PDB entry 7W6M | electron microscopy, 4.70 A resolution (low resolution: residue-level contacts below are approximate; hydrogen-bond / salt-bridge calls are withheld) | chains B and C of the 3 polymer chains in the assembly

== Chain B (and C) ==
Protein: Spike glycoprotein
Organism: Porcine epidemic diarrhea virus
Notes: chain C of this document is another copy of the same molecule, construct and numbering; everything in this record applies to it too
UniProtKB: A0A1Y0DD46 (A0A1Y0DD46_9ALPC); residue numbers follow UniProt; this construct covers 1-1386
Amino-acid sequence (1386 residues; row label = number of the first residue in the row):
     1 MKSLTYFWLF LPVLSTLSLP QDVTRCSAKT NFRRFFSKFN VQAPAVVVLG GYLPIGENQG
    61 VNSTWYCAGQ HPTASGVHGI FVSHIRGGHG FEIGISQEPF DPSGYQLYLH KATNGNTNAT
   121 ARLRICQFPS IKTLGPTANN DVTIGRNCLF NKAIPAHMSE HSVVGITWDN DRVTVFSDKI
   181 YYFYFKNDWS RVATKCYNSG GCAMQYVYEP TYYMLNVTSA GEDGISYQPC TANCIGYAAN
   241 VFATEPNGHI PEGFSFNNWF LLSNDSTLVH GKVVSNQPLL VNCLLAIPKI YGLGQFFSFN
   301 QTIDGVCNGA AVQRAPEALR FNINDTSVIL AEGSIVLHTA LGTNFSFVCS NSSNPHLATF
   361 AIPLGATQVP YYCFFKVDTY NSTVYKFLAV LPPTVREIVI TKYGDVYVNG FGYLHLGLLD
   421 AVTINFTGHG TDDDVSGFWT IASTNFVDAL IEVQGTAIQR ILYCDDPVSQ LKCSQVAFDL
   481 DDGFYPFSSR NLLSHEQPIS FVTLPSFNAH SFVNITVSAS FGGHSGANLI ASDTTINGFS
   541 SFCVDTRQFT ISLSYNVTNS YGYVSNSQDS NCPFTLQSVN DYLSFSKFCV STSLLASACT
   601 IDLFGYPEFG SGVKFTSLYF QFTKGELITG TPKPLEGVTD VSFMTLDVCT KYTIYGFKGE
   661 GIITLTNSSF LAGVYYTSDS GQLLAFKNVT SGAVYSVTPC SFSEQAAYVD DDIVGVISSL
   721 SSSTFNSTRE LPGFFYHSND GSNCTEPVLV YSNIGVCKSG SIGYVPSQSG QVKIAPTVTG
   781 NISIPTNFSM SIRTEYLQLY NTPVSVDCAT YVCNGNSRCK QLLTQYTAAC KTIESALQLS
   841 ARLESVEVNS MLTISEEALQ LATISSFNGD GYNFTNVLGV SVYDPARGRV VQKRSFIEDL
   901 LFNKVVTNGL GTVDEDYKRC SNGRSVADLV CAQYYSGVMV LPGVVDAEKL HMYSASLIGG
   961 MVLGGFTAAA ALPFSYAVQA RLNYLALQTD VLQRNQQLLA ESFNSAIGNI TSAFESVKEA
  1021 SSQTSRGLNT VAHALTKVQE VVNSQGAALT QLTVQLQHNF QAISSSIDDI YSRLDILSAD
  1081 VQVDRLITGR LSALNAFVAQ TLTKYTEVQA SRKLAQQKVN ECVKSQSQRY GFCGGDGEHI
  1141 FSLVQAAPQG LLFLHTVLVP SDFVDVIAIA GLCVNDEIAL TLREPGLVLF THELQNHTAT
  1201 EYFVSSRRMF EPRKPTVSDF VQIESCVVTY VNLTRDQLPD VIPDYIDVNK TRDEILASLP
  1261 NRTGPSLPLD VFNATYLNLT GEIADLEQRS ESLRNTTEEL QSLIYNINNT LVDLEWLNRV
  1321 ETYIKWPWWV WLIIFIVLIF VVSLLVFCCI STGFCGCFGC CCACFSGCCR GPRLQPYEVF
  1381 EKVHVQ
Disordered / not traced: 1-30, 1255-1386
Disulfides: Cys-126/Cys-148, Cys-230/Cys-234, Cys-283/Cys-307, Cys-349/Cys-373, Cys-464/Cys-473, Cys-543/Cys-589, Cys-572/Cys-599, Cys-649/Cys-700, Cys-744/Cys-757, Cys-808/Cys-830, Cys-920/Cys-931, Cys-1122/Cys-1133, Cys-1173/Cys-1226
Covalently attached groups: N-acetylglucosamine (NAG) linked to Asn-118, Asn-216, Asn-324, Asn-344, Asn-351, Asn-381, Asn-425, Asn-514, Asn-667, Asn-688, Asn-726, Asn-781, Asn-787, Asn-1009, Asn-1232, Asn-1249; glycan linked to Asn-264, Asn-300, Asn-556, Asn-743, Asn-873
From the paper describing this entry:
  - post-translational modification sites: Asn-118, Asn-216, Asn-300, Asn-324, Asn-425, Asn-514, Asn-556, Asn-726, Asn-743, Asn-781, Asn-787, Asn-873

== Chain B / chain C interface ==
Contacting residue pairs (97):
  Ser-474(B) with Lys-831(C)
  Gln-475(B) with Lys-831(C); Glu-834(C)
  Val-476(B) with Lys-831(C)
  Pro-486(B) with Asp-807(C)
  Ser-488(B) with Asp-807(C); Thr-810(C)
  Asn-491(B) with Gly-815(C)
  Leu-504(B) with Ala-389(C); Tyr-413(C)
  Phe-507(B) with Ala-361(C); Pro-363(C); Leu-364(C); Tyr-372(C); Phe-387(C)
  Asn-508(B) with Pro-363(C)
  Asp-545(B) with Lys-386(C)
  Arg-547(B) with Leu-388(C)
  Pro-573(B) with Arg-1073(C)
  Leu-594(B) with Phe-604(C); Lys-614(C)
  Ala-596(B) with Tyr-606(C)
  Lys-624(B) with Arg-1073(C)
  Leu-627(B) with Leu-388(C); Tyr-413(C)
  Thr-639(B) with Ala-366(C)
  Lys-651(B) with Asp-1068(C)
  Lys-658(B) with Asp-1068(C); Asp-1069(C); Ser-1072(C); Arg-1073(C)
  Leu-665(B) with Arg-924(C)
  Thr-666(B) with Arg-924(C); Ser-925(C)
  Ser-668(B) with Val-926(C)
  Leu-671(B) with Phe-260(C); Thr-456(C)
  Ala-672(B) with Thr-456(C)
  Gly-673(B) with Thr-267(C)
  Val-674(B) with Phe-411(C)
  Tyr-675(B) with Asp-265(C); Ser-266(C)
  Tyr-676(B) with Val-269(C)
  Thr-677(B) with Ser-266(C)
  Ser-678(B) with Gln-1057(C)
  Asp-679(B) with Thr-1053(C); Gln-1057(C)
  Ser-680(B) with Gln-1057(C)
  Gly-681(B) with Gln-1057(C)
  Leu-684(B) with Ala-927(C)
  Thr-690(B) with Pro-393(C)
  Ser-696(B) with Ser-925(C)
  Thr-698(B) with Tyr-935(C)
  Phe-702(B) with Tyr-934(C)
  Ser-703(B) with Met-939(C)
  Ser-719(B) with Tyr-917(C); Ser-921(C); Tyr-934(C)
  Leu-720(B) with Ser-921(C)
  Glu-730(B) with Lys-918(C)
  Gly-733(B) with Asp-916(C); Tyr-917(C); Lys-918(C)
  Phe-735(B) with Lys-918(C)
  Tyr-751(B) with Ser-845(C); Pro-942(C); Val-944(C)
  Ser-752(B) with Ser-845(C); Asn-849(C); Gly-943(C); Val-944(C); Lys-949(C)
  Asn-753(B) with Lys-949(C)
  Gln-768(B) with Leu-852(C); Ile-854(C)
  Ser-769(B) with Ile-854(C)
  Gly-770(B) with Thr-853(C); Ile-854(C)
  Ile-774(B) with Phe-966(C)
  Ala-775(B) with Gly-960(C); Met-961(C); Leu-963(C)
  Pro-776(B) with Arg-981(C)
  Val-778(B) with Ala-980(C)
  Asn-781(B) with Gly-965(C)
  Ser-783(B) with Phe-966(C)
  Arg-1026(B) with Val-846(C)
  Gly-1027(B) with Ser-850(C)
  Leu-1028(B) with Ser-850(C)
  Arg-1129(B) with Glu-1121(C); Arg-1129(C)
  Phe-1132(B) with Gln-1117(C)
  Pro-1185(B) with Asn-983(C); Tyr-984(C)
  Ser-1218(B) with Ser-1218(C)
  Ile-1223(B) with Thr-989(C)
  Val-1227(B) with Val-991(C)
Also at the interface, not in a pair above, chain B (92 interface residues in all): Val-274, Asp-448, Phe-484, Pro-505, Ser-506, Phe-574, Thr-575, Ser-578, Leu-583, Leu-595, Glu-626, Gly-659, Thr-664, Phe-670, Val-689, Pro-699, Gln-705, Phe-734, Gln-771, Val-772, Thr-777, Glu-1040, Phe-1163, Glu-1224, Ser-1225, Val-1248, Arg-1252
Also at the interface, not in a pair above, chain C (84 interface residues in all): Gly-365, Val-390, Arg-396, Asn-409, Leu-414, Thr-824, Gln-838, Leu-839, Leu-941, Val-945, Gly-964, Tyr-976, Leu-1074, Ile-1246, Thr-1251

== Overview ==
The interface between chain B and chain C involves 92 residues on one side and 84 on the other.
N-acetylglucosamine is covalently linked to Asn-118(B), Asn-216(B), Asn-324(B), Asn-344(B), Asn-351(B) and
Asn-381(B) and 10 more. From the paper: modification sites Asn-118(B), Asn-216(B) and Asn-300(B) among others.
Chain B and chain C are both Spike glycoprotein (Porcine epidemic diarrhea virus); the structure, Cryo-EM map
of PEDV (Pintung 52) S protein with all three protomers in the D0-down conformation, was determined by
electron microscopy, deposited together with 7W73, 7Y6S, 7Y6T, 7Y6U and 7Y6V.
